Entry 7Z12 (electron microscopy, 3.00 A resolution); this record covers chains C and A of the 3 polymer chains in the assembly.

[Chain C]
Protein: PAM1.4, light Chain
Source organism: Homo sapiens
Chain sequence (233 residues; each row starts with the number of its first residue):
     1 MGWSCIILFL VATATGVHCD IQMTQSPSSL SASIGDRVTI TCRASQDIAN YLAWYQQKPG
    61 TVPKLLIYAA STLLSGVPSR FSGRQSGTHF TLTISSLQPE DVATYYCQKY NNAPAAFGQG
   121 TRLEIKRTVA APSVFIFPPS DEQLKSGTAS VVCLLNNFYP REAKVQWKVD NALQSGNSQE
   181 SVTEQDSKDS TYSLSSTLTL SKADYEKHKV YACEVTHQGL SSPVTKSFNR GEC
Unresolved in the structure: 1-20, 233
Cystine bridges: C42-C107, C153-C213

[Chain A]
Protein: VAR2CSA
Source organism: Plasmodium falciparum
UniProtKB: A0A024V5I6 (A0A024V5I6_PLAFA); numbering as in UniProt (aligned over 1-2040)
Chain sequence (2040 residues; numbered 1 to 2040; the number before each row is that of its first residue):
     1 MDSTSTIANK IEEYLGAKSD DSKIDELLKA DPSEVEYYRS GGDGDYLKNN ICKITVNHSD
    61 SGKYDPCEKK LPPYDDNDQW KCQQNSSDGS GKPENICVPP RRERLCTYNL ENLKFDKIRD
   121 NNAFLADVLL TARNEGEKIV QNHPDTNSSN VCNALERSFA DLADIIRGTD QWKGTNSNLE
   181 KNLKQMFAKI RENDKVLQDK YPKDQKYTKL REAWWNANRQ KVWEVITCGA RSNDLLIKRG
   241 WRTSGKSDRK KNFELCRKCG HYEKEVPTKL DYVPQFLRWL TEWIEDFYRE KQNLIDDMER
   301 HREECTREDH KSKEGTSYCS TCKDKCKKYC ECVKKWKTEW ENQENKYKDL YEQNKNKTSQ
   361 KNTSRYDDYV KDFFEKLEAN YSSLENYIKG DPYFAEYATK LSFILNPSDA NNPSGETANH
   421 NDEACNCNES GISSVGQAQT SGPSSNKTCI THSSIKTNKK KECKDVKLGV RENDKDLKIC
   481 VIEDTSLSGV DNCCCQDLLG ILQENCSDNK RGSSSNDSCD NKNQDECQKK LEKVFASLTN
   541 GYKCDKCKSG TSRSKKKWIW KKSSGNEEGL QEEYANTIGL PPRTQSLYLG NLPKLENVCE
   601 DVKDINFDTK EKFLAGCLIV SFHEGKNLKK RYPQNKNSGN KENLCKALEY SFADYGDLIK
   661 GTSIWDNEYT KDLELNLQNN FGKLFGKYIK KNNTAEQDTS YSSLDELRES WWNTNKKYIW
   721 TAMKHGAEMN ITTCNADGSV TGSGSSCDDI PTIDLIPQYL RFLQEWVENF CEQRQAKVKD
   781 VITNCKSCKE SGNKCKTECK TKCKDECEKY KKFIEACGTA GGGIGTAGSP WSKRWDQIYK
   841 RYSKHIEDAK RNRKAGTKNC GTSSTTNAAA STDENKCVQS DIDSFFKHLI DIGLTTPSSY
   901 LSNVLDDNIC GADKAPWTTY TTYTTTEKCN KERDKSKSQS SDTLVVVNVP SPLGNTPYRY
   961 KYACQCKIPT NEETCDDRKE YMNQWSCGSA RTMKRGYKND NYELCKYNGV DVKPTTVRSN
  1021 SSKLDGNDVT FFNLFEQWNK EIQYQIEQYM TNANISCIDE KEVLDSVSDE GTPKVRGGYE
  1081 DGRNNNTDQG TNCKEKCKCY KLWIEKINDQ WGKQKDNYNK FRSKQIYDAN KGSQNKKVVS
  1141 LSNFLFFSCW EEYIQKYFNG DWSKIKNIGS DTFEFLIKKC GNNSAHGEEI FSEKLKNAEK
  1201 KCKENESTDT NINKSETSCD LNATNYIRGC QSKTYDGKIF PGKGGEKQWI CKDTIIHGDT
  1261 NGACIPPRTQ NLCVGELWDK SYGGRSNIKN DTKELLKEKI KNAIHKETEL LYEYHDTGTA
  1321 IISKNDKKGQ KGKNDPNGLP KGFCHAVQRS FIDYKNMILG TSVNIYEHIG KLQEDIKKII
  1381 EKGTPQQKDK IGGVGSSTEN VNAWWKGIER EMWDAVRCAI TKINKKNNNS IFNGDECGVS
  1441 PPTGNDEDQS VSWFKEWGEQ FCIERLRYEQ NIREACTING KNEKKCINSK SGQGDKIQGA
  1501 CKRKCEKYKK YISEKKQEWD KQKTKYENKY VGKSASDLLK ENYPECISAN FDFIFNDNIE
  1561 YKTYYPYGDY SSICSCEQVK YYKYNNAEKK NNKSLCYEKD NDMTWSKKYI KKLENGRSLE
  1621 GVYVPPRRQQ LCLYELFPII IKNEEGMEKA KEELLETLQI VAEREAYYLW KQYNPTGKGI
  1681 DDANKKACCA IRGSFYDLED IIKGNDLVHD EYTKYIDSKL NEIFGSSNTN DIDTKRARTD
  1741 WWENETITNG TDRKTIRQLV WDAMQSGVRY AVEEKNENFP LCMGVEHIGI AKPQFIRWLE
  1801 EWTNEFCEKY TKYFEDMKSK CDPPKRADTC GDNSNIECKK ACANYTNWLN PKRIEWNGMS
  1861 NYYNKIYRKS NKESEDGKDY SMIMAPTVID YLNKRCHGEI NGNYICCSCK NIGAYNTTSG
  1921 TVNKKLQKKE TECEEEKGPL DLMNEVLNKM DKKYSAHKMK CTEVYLEHVE EQLNEIDNAI
  1981 KDYKLYPLDR CFDDQTKMKV CDLIADAIGC KDKTKLDELD EWNDMDLRGT YNKHKGVLIP
Unresolved in the structure: 416-495, 542-553, 736-748, 1060-1091, 1991-2040
From the paper describing this entry:
  - conformationally variable residues (order/disorder transition): N521 to K522

[Interface between chain C and chain A]
Pairs across the interface (22; chain C residue first):
  D47(C) with K510(A), hydrogen bond (backbone-side chain)
  I48(C) with K510(A)
  A49(C) with K510(A); D906(A)
  N50(C) with D906(A), hydrogen bond; D907(A), hydrogen bond (side chain-backbone)
  Y51(C) with K510(A); R511(A); L905(A), hydrogen bond (side chain-backbone); D906(A), hydrogen bond (side chain-backbone); D907(A)
  Y68(C) with N908(A); K914(A)
  A69(C) with D907(A); N908(A)
  T72(C) with N908(A), hydrogen bond
  Y110(C) with R511(A), hydrogen bond (backbone-side chain); D907(A), hydrogen bond
  N111(C) with K510(A), hydrogen bond (side chain-backbone); R511(A), hydrogen bond (backbone-side chain)
  N112(C) with R511(A); G512(A)
Interface residues without a listed pair, chain C (12 interface residues in all): S75
Interface residues without a listed pair, chain A (10 interface residues in all): K786, A912
From the paper, about this interface:
  - epitope / paratope residues, chain C: D47(C), Y51(C), T72(C), Y110(C), N111(C)
  - epitope / paratope residues, chain A: K510(A), R511(A), D906(A), D907(A), N908(A), K914(A)

[Summary]
12 residues of chain C and 10 residues of chain A are in contact, with 10 hydrogen bonds. Polar pairs include
D47(C)-K510(A), N50(C)-D906(A) and N50(C)-D907(A). The paper reports epitope/paratope residues D47(C), Y51(C)
and K510(A) among others; conformational variability at N521(A).
Here chain C is PAM1.4, light Chain (Homo sapiens) and chain A is VAR2CSA (Plasmodium falciparum). Entry 7Z12
(VAR2 complex with PAM1.4) was determined by electron microscopy (same publication as 7Z1H).
